Entry 3FO1 (X-ray diffraction, 2.20 A resolution); this record covers chains L and A of the 4 polymer chains in the assembly.

# Chain L (and A)
Molecule: Catalytic antibody Fab 13G5 kappa light chain chimera
Organism: Mus musculus, Homo sapiens
Notes: antibody fragment or engineered binder; chain A of this document is another copy of the same molecule, construct and numbering; everything in this record applies to it too
Amino-acid sequence (219 residues; row label = number of the first residue in the row):
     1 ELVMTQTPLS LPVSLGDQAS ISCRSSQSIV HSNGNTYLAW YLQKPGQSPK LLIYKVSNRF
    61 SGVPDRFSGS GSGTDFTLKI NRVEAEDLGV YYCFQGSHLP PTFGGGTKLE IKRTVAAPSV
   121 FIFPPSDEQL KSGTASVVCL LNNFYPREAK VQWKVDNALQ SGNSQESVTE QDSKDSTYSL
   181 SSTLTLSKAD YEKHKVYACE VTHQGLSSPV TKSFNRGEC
Disordered / not traced: 217-219
Disulfide bonds: Cys23-Cys93, Cys139-Cys199
Sequence notes: engineered mutation Ala39 (Glu in 3FO1)
Small-molecule neighbours: BZH (5-[(2-amino-1H-benzimidazol-6-yl)amino]-5-oxopentanoic acid): His31, Phe94, Gly96, Ser97, His98, Leu99, Pro101

# How chain L and chain A interact
Pairs across the interface (8; chain L residue first):
  Val3(L) - Thr5(A)
  Val3(L) - Thr7(A)
  Thr5(L) - Val3(A)
  Thr5(L) - Thr5(A)  hydrogen bond
  Thr7(L) - Val3(A)
  Thr7(L) - Ser26(A)
  Arg24(L) - Ser26(A)
  Ser26(L) - Thr7(A)
Interface residues without a listed pair, chain L (6 interface residues in all): Glu1
Interface residues without a listed pair, chain A (5 interface residues in all): Leu9

# Overview
Chain L and chain A form an interface of 6 and 5 residues respectively; the contacts include 1 hydrogen bond.
Its one hydrogen-bonded contact is Thr5(L)-Thr5(A). Ligands of chain L: compound BZH.
Both chains are Catalytic antibody Fab 13G5 kappa light chain chimera (Mus musculus, Homo sapiens). Entry 3FO1
(Crystal structure of hapten complex of catalytic elimination antibody 13G5 (Glu(L39)Ala mutant)) was
determined by X-ray diffraction, deposited together with 3FO0 and 3FO2.
